Entry 9DTR (electron microscopy, 2.31 A resolution); this record covers chains A and I of the 47 polymer chains in the assembly.

[Chain A]
Name: Pre-mRNA-splicing factor 8
Source organism: Saccharomyces cerevisiae
UniProtKB: P33334 (PRP8_YEAST); residues 1-2413 here = UniProt positions 1-2413
Sequence (2413 residues; numbered 1 to 2413; the number before each row is that of its first residue):
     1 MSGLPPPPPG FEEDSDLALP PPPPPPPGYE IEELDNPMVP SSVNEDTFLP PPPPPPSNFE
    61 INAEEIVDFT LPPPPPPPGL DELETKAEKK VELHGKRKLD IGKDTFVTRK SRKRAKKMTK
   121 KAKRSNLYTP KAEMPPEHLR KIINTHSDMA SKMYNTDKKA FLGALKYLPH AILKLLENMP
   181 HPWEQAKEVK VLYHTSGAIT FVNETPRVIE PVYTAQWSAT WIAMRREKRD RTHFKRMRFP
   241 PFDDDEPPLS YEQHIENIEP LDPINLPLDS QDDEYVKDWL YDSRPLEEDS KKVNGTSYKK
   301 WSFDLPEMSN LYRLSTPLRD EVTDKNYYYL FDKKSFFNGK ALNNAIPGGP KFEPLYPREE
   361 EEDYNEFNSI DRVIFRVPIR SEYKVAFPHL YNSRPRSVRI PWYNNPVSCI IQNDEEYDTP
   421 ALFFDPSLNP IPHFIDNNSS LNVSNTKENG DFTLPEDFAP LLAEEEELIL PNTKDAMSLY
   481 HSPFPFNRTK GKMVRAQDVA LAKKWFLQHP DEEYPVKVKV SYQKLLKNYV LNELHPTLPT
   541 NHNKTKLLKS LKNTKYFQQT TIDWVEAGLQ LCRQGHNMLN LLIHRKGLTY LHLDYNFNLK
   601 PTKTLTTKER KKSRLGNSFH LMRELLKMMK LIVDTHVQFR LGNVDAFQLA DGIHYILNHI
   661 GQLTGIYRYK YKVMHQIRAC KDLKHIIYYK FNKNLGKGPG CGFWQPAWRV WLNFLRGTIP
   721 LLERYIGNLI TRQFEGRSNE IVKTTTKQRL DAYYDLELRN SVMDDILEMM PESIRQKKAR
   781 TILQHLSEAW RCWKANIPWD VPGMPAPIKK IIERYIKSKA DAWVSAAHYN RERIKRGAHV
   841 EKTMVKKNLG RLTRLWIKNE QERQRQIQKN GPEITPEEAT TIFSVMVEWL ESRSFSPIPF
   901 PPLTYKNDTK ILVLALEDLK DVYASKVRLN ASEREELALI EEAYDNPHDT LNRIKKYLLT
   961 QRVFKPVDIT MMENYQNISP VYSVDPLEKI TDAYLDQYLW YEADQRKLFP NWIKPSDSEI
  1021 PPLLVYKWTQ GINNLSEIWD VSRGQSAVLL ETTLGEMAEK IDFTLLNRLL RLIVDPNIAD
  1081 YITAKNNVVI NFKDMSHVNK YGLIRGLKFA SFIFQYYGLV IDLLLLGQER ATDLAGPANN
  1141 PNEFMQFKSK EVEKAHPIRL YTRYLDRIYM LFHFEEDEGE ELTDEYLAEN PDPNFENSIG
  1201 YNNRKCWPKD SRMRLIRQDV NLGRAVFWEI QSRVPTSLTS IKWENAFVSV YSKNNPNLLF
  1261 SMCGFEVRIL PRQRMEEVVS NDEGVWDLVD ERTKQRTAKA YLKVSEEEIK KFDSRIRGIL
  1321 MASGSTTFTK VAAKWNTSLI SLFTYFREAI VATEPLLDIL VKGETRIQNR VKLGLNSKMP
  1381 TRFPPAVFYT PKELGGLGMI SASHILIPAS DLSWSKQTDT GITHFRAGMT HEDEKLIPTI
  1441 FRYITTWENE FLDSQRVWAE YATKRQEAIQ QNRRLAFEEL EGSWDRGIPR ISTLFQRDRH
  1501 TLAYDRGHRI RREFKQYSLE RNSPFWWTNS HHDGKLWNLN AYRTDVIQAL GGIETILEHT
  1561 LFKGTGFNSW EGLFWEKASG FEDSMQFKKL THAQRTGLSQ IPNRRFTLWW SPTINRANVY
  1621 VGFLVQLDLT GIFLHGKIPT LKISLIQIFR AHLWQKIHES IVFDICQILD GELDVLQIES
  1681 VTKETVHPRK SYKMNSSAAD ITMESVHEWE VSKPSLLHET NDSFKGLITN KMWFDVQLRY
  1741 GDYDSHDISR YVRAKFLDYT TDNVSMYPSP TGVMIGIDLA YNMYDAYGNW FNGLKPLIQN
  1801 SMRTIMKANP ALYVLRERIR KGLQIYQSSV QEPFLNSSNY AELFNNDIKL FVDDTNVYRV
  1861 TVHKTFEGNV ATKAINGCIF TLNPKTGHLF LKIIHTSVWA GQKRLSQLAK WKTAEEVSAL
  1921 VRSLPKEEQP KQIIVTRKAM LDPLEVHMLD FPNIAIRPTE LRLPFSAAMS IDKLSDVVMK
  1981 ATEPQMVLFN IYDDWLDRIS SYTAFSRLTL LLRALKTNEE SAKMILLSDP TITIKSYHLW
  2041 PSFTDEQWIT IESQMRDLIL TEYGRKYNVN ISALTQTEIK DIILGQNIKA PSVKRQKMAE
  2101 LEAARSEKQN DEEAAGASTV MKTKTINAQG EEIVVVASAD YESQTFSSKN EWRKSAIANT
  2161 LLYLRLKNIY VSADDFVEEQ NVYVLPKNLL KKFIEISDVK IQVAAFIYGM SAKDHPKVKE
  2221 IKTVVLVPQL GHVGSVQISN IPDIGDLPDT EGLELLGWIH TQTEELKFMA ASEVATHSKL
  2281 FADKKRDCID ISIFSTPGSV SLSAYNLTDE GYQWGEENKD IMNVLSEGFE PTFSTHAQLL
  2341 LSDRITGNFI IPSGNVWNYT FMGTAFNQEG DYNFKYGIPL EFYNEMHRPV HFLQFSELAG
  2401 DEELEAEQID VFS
Not modelled in the structure: 1-126, 358-365, 434-450, 772-777, 2108-2413
Residues lining bound ligands: inositol hexakisphosphate (IHP): Lys228, Arg236, Lys517, Tyr655, His659, Lys684, His685, Tyr688, Tyr689, Asn692, Lys697, Gly698, Pro699
Curated features (UniProtKB/Swiss-Prot):
  - region: Met1585 to Leu1598 (Important for branch point selection)
  - mutagenesis: His1658 (H1658S: No effect on viability), Glu1684 (E1684Q: No effect on viability), His1687 (H1687S: No effect on viability), Asp1700 (D1700N: No effect on viability), Asp1735 (D1735N: No effect on viability), Asp1853 (D1853A: Alters protein folding. Severely impaired growth. Strongly reduced growth at 35 degrees Celsius; when associated with A-1854; D1853N: Reduced growth at 30 degrees Celsius ...), Asp1854 (D1854A: Reduced growth at 30 degrees Celsius. Strongly reduced growth at 16 degrees Celsius. Strongly reduced growth at 35 degrees Celsius; when associated with A-1853 ...), Thr1855 (T1855A: Reduced growth at 30 degrees Celsius. Strongly reduced growth at 16 degrees Celsius), Thr1936 (T1936A: Reduced growth at 30 degrees Celsius. Strongly reduced growth at 16 degrees Celsius), Arg1937 (R1937K: Severely impaired growth. Reduced growth at 30 degrees Celsius. Strongly reduced growth at 16 degrees Celsius)
Reported in the primary citation:
  - mutagenesis - V1862L, G1868R, T1982S: increased growth in response to fyv6Delta

[Chain I]
Molecule: UBC4 lariat-intron
Sequence (95 nucleotides; each row starts with the number of its first residue):
     1 GUAUGUCUAA AGUUAUGGCC ACGUUUCAAA UGCGUGCUUU UUUUUUAAAA CUUAUGCUCU
    61 UAUUUACUAA CAAAAUCAAC AUGCUAUUGA ACUAG
Not modelled in the structure: 17-55, 78-85
Bound ions: K+: G1, U2, G95 (shared with 2 residues of chain 6); Mg2+: G95 (shared with 2 residues of chain 6)

[Interface between chain A and chain I]
Contacting residue pairs (66):
  Thr607(A) - A3(I)  hydrogen bond to the phosphate
  Thr607(A) - U4(I)  phosphate contact
  Lys608(A) - U4(I)  phosphate contact
  Lys608(A) - G5(I)  salt bridge to the phosphate
  Lys611(A) - A3(I)  hydrogen bond to the phosphate
  Lys611(A) - U4(I)  salt bridge to the phosphate
  Ser1579(A) - G89(I)  hydrogen bond to the sugar
  Gly1580(A) - G89(I)  sugar contact
  Phe1581(A) - G89(I)  hydrogen bond to the sugar
  Phe1581(A) - C92(I)  stacking on the base
  Phe1581(A) - U93(I)  base contact
  Ser1584(A) - G89(I)  hydrogen bond to the base
  Met1585(A) - U93(I)  base contact
  Lys1589(A) - U68(I)  salt bridge to the phosphate
  Lys1589(A) - A69(I)  salt bridge to the phosphate
  Leu1590(A) - U93(I)  base contact
  Thr1591(A) - A94(I)  base contact
  Ala1593(A) - U93(I)  sugar contact
  Ala1593(A) - A94(I)  sugar contact
  Ala1593(A) - G95(I)  sugar contact
  Gln1594(A) - U93(I)  hydrogen bond to the sugar
  Gln1594(A) - A94(I)  hydrogen bond to the sugar
  Gly1597(A) - U93(I)  sugar contact
  Leu1598(A) - U93(I)  sugar contact
  Gln1600(A) - U93(I)  hydrogen bond to the phosphate
  Gln1600(A) - A94(I)  hydrogen bond to the phosphate
  Ile1601(A) - C92(I)  sugar contact
  Arg1604(A) - C92(I)  hydrogen bond to the phosphate
  Arg1604(A) - U93(I)  salt bridge to the phosphate
  Gln1647(A) - A91(I)  sugar contact
  Gln1647(A) - C92(I)  phosphate contact
  Arg1650(A) - A91(I)  phosphate contact
  Lys1821(A) - A91(I)  salt bridge to the phosphate
  Tyr1826(A) - U88(I)  base contact
  Ser1828(A) - U87(I)  hydrogen bond to the phosphate
  Val1830(A) - A86(I)  sugar contact
  Pro1833(A) - U87(I)  base contact
  Phe1834(A) - U87(I)  stacking on the base
  Tyr1858(A) - C71(I)  hydrogen bond to the phosphate
  Tyr1858(A) - A72(I)  phosphate contact
  Val1860(A) - C71(I)  sugar contact
  Asn1869(A) - U68(I)  sugar contact
  Val1870(A) - U68(I)  hydrogen bond to the sugar
  Val1870(A) - A69(I)  sugar contact
  Thr1872(A) - A69(I)  sugar contact
  Thr1872(A) - C71(I)  hydrogen bond to the phosphate
  Lys1903(A) - G1(I)  salt bridge to the phosphate
  Lys1903(A) - U2(I)  salt bridge to the phosphate
  Arg1904(A) - G1(I)  hydrogen bond to the phosphate
  Arg1904(A) - A70(I)  base contact
  Ser1906(A) - A72(I)  hydrogen bond to the phosphate
  Ser1906(A) - A91(I)  hydrogen bond to the base
  Gln1907(A) - A91(I)  hydrogen bond to the sugar
  Gln1907(A) - C92(I)  phosphate contact
  Arg1937(A) - A73(I)  salt bridge to the phosphate
  Lys1938(A) - A73(I)  base contact
  Ala1939(A) - A73(I)  base contact
  Glu1960(A) - U87(I)  hydrogen bond to the base
  Arg1962(A) - A75(I)  base contact
  Tyr2063(A) - A75(I)  base contact
  Tyr2067(A) - A75(I)  hydrogen bond to the base
  Lys2089(A) - U76(I)  hydrogen bond to the phosphate
  Lys2089(A) - C77(I)  salt bridge to the phosphate
  Pro2091(A) - A86(I)  sugar contact
  Pro2091(A) - U87(I)  sugar contact
  Arg2095(A) - A86(I)  salt bridge to the phosphate
Other interface residues (no listed pair), chain A (51 interface residues in all): Asn1836, Leu1905, Lys1910, Ile2088, Ala2090, Ser2092

[In short]
Chain A and chain I form an interface of 51 and 23 residues respectively, with 21 hydrogen bonds, 11 salt
bridges and 2 aromatic stacking contacts. Polar contacts include Ser1584(A)-G89(I), Ser1906(A)-A91(I) and
Glu1960(A)-U87(I). Ligands of chain A: inositol hexakisphosphate. The paper reports that V1862L, G1868R and
T1982S of chain A increase growth in response to fyv6Delta.
Chain A is Pre-mRNA-splicing factor 8 (Saccharomyces cerevisiae) and chain I is UBC4 lariat-intron; the
structure, Structure of the yeast post-catalytic P complex spliceosome at 2.3 Angstrom resolution, was
determined by electron microscopy.
